PDB entry 8XZ9 | electron microscopy, 3.37 A resolution | chains A and B of the 5 polymer chains in the assembly

[Chain A]
Name: Processed angiotensin-converting enzyme 2
Source organism: Bos taurus
Reference sequence: Q58DD0 (ACE2_BOVIN); residues 19-614 here = UniProt positions 19-614
Sequence (596 residues; each row starts with the number of its first residue):
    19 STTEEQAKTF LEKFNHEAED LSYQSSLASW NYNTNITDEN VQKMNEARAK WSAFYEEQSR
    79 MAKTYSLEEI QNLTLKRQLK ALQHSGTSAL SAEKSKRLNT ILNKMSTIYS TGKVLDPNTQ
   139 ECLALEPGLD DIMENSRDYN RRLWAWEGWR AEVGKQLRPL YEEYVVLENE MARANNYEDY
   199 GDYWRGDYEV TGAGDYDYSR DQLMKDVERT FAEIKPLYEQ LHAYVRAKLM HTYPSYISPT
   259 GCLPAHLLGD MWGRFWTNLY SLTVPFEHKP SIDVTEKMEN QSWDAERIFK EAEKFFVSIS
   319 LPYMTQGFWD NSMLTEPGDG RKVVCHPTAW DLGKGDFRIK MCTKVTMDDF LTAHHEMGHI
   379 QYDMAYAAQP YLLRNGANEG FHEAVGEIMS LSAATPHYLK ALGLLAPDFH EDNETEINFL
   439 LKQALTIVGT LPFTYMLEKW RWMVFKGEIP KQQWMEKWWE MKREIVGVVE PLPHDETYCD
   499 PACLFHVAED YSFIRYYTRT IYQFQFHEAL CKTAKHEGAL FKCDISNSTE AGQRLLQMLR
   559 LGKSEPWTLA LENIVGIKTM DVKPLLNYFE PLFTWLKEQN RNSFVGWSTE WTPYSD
Disulfide bonds: C343-C360
Curated features (UniProtKB/Swiss-Prot):
  - active site: E374 (Proton acceptor), H504 (Proton donor)
  - binding site (chloride): R168, W476, K480
  - binding site (substrate): R272, H344, P345, Y514
  - binding site (Zn(2+)): H373, H377, E401
  - glycosylation (N-linked (GlcNAc...) asparagine): N53, N90, N298, N431, N545

[Chain B]
Name: Spike glycoprotein
Source organism: Severe acute respiratory syndrome coronavirus 2
Reference sequence: P0DTC2 (SPIKE_SARS2); residue numbers follow UniProt; this construct covers 28-210, 212-482, 484-1144
Sequence (1120 residues; each row starts with the number of its first residue; note: 2 numbers in that range are skipped by the numbering (no residue carries them; nothing is unmodelled there)):
    23 TTTQSYTNSF TRGVYYPDKV FRSSVLHLTQ DLFLPFFSNV TWFHAIHVSG TNGTKRFDNP
    83 VLPFNDGVYF ASTEKSNIIR GWIFGTTLDS KTQSLLIVNN ATNVFIKVCE FQFCNDPFLG
   143 VYYHKNNKSW MESEFGVYSS ANNCTFEYVS QPFLMDLEGK QGNFKNLREF VFKNIDGYFK
   203 IYSKHTPI
   212 IGRDFPQGFS ALEPLVDLPI GINITRFQTL LALNRSYLTP GDSSSGWTAG AADYYVGYLQ
   272 PRTFLLKYNE NGTITDAVDC ALDPLSETKC TLKSFTVEKG IYQTSNFRVQ PTESIVRFPN
   332 VTNLCPFHEV FNATRFASVY AWNRTRISNC VADYSVLYNF APFFAFKCYG VSPTKLNDLC
   392 FTNVYADSFV IKGNEVSQIA PGQTGNIADY NYKLPDDFTG CVIAWNSNKL DSKHSGNYDY
   452 WYRLFRKSKL KPFERDISTE IYQAGNKPCK G
   484 KGPNCYFPLQ SYGFRPTYGV GHQPYRVVVL SFELLHAPAT VCGPKKSTNL VKNKCVNFNF
   544 NGLTGTGVLT KSNKKFLPFQ QFGRDIVDTT DAVRDPQTLE ILDITPCSFG GVSVITPGTN
   604 TSNQVAVLYQ GVNCTEVSVA IHADQLTPTW RVYSTGSNVF QTRAGCLIGA EYVNNSYECD
   664 IPIGAGICAS YQTQTNSPRR ARSVASQSII AYTMSLGAEN SVAYSNNSIA IPTNFTISVT
   724 TEILPVSMTK TSVDCTMYIC GDSTECSNLL LQYGSFCTQL KRALTGIAVE QDKNTQEVFA
   784 QVKQIYKTPP IKYFGGFNFS QILPDPSKPS KRSPIEDLLF NKVTLADAGF IKQYGDCLGD
   844 IAARDLICAQ KFNGLTVLPP LLTDEMIAQY TSALLAGTIT SGWTFGAGPA LQIPFPMQMA
   904 YRFNGIGVTQ NVLYENQKLI ANQFNSAIGK IQDSLFSTPS ALGKLQDVVN HNAQALNTLV
   964 KQLSSKFGAI SSVLNDILSR LDPPEAEVQI DRLITGRLQS LQTYVTQQLI RAAEIRASAN
  1024 LAATKMSECV LGQSKRVDFC GKGYHLMSFP QSAPHGVVFL HVTYVPAQEK NFTTAPAICH
  1084 DGKAHFPREG VFVSNGTHWF VTQRNFYEPQ IITTDNTFVS GNCDVVIGIV NNTVYDPLQL
  1144 E
Not modelled in the structure: 69-79, 139-157, 247-262, 678-688
Disulfide bonds: C131-C166, C291-C301, C336-C361, C379-C432, C391-C525, C480-C488, C617-C649, C662-C671, C738-C760, C743-C749, C840-C851, C1032-C1043, C1082-C1126
Glycans and other covalent adducts: N-acetylglucosamine (NAG) linked to N234, N717, N801, N1098, N1134
Differences from the reference sequence: expression tag (23-27); conflict L50 (Ser in P0DTC2), F127 (Val in P0DTC2), G158 (Arg in P0DTC2), 22 further conflict positions vs the reference (P0DTC2) not listed; variant I212 (Leu in P0DTC2), G213 (Val in P0DTC2), H339 (Gly in P0DTC2), F371 (Ser in P0DTC2), P373 (Ser in P0DTC2), F375 (Ser in P0DTC2), A376 (Thr in P0DTC2), N405 (Asp in P0DTC2), S408 (Arg in P0DTC2), N417 (Lys in P0DTC2), K440 (Asn in P0DTC2), S446 (Gly in P0DTC2), K481 (Asn in P0DTC2), K484 (Glu in P0DTC2), P486 (Phe in P0DTC2), R498 (Gln in P0DTC2), Y501 (Asn in P0DTC2), G614 (Asp in P0DTC2), Y655 (His in P0DTC2), K764 (Asn in P0DTC2), Y796 (Asp in P0DTC2), H954 (Gln in P0DTC2), K969 (Asn in P0DTC2), P986 (Lys in P0DTC2), P987 (Val in P0DTC2)
Curated features (UniProtKB/Swiss-Prot):
  - region: N280 to C301 (Putative superantigen), N448, Y449, Y451, Y453 to F456 (Immunodominant HLA epitope recognized by the CD8+), P681 to A684 (Putative superantigen), S816 to Y837 (Fusion peptide 1), K835 to F855 (Fusion peptide 2)
  - site (Cleavage): R685, S686, R815, S816
  - glycosylation: N61 (N-linked (GlcNAc...) (hybrid) asparagine), N74 (N-linked (GlcNAc...) (complex) asparagine), N122 (N-linked (GlcNAc...) (hybrid) asparagine), N149 (N-linked (GlcNAc...) (complex) asparagine), N165 (N-linked (GlcNAc...) (complex) asparagine), N234 (N-linked (GlcNAc...) (high mannose) asparagine), N282 (N-linked (GlcNAc...) (complex) asparagine), T323 (O-linked (GalNAc) threonine), S325 (O-linked (HexNAc...) serine), N331 (N-linked (GlcNAc...) (complex) asparagine), N343 (N-linked (GlcNAc...) (complex) asparagine), N603 (N-linked (GlcNAc...) (hybrid) asparagine), N616 (N-linked (GlcNAc...) (complex) asparagine), N657 (N-linked (GlcNAc...) (complex) asparagine), T676 (O-linked (GlcNAc...) threonine), T678 (O-linked (GlcNAc...) threonine), N709 (N-linked (GlcNAc...) (high mannose) asparagine), N717 (N-linked (GlcNAc...) (hybrid) asparagine), N801 (N-linked (GlcNAc...) (hybrid) asparagine), N1074 (N-linked (GlcNAc...) (hybrid) asparagine) and 2 more in UniProt
  - natural variant: Q52 (Q52H: In strain: Omicron/EG.5.1), A67 (A67V: In strain: Eta/B.1.525, Omicron/BA.1), H69 to V70 (deletion: In strain: Alpha/B.1.1.7, Eta/B.1.525 and 5 more), G75 (G75V: In strain: Lambda/C.37), T76 (T76I: In strain: Lambda/C.37), D80 (D80A: In strain: Beta/B.1.351), V83 (V83A: In strain: Omicron/XBB.1.5, Omicron/EG.5.1), T95 (T95I: In strain: Iota/B.1.526, Mu/B.1.621 and 2 more), R102 (R102I: In strain: A23.1), D138 (D138Y: In strain: Gamma/P.1), G142 to Y145 (sequence variant, change not given here; In strain: Omicron/BA.1), G142 (G142D: In strain: Kappa/B.1.617.1, Omicron/BA.2 and 7 more), 69 further natural variant entries in UniProt
  - mutagenesis: H69 to V70 (Increased incorporation of cleaved spike into virions), N121 (N121Q: Partial loss of biliverdin affinity), R190 (R190K: Partial loss of biliverdin affinity), N234 (N234Q: Increased resistance to neutralizing antibodies), N331 (N331Q: Reduced viral infectivity), N343 (N343Q: Reduced viral infectivity), Y453 (Y453F: Decreased HLA binding to NF9 epitope. Increased binding affinity to human ACE2), A475 (A475V: Increased resistance to neutralizing antibodies), F490 (F490L: Increased resistance to neutralizing antibodies and human covalescent sera neutralization), Q493 (Q493N: Reduced host ACE2-binding affinity in vitro; Q493Y: Reduced host ACE2-binding affinity in vitro), H519 (H519P: Increased resistance to human covalescent sera neutralization), S673 (S673A: No effect on O-glycosylation by host GALNT1), 9 further mutagenesis entries in UniProt

[How chain A and chain B interact]
Pairs across the interface (32; chain A residue first):
  S19(A) with N477(B), hydrogen bond
  Q24(A) with A475(B); G476(B); N487(B); Y489(B), hydrogen bond (backbone-side chain)
  T27(A) with F456(B); Y473(B); Y489(B), hydrogen bond
  F28(A) with Y489(B), hydrogen bond (backbone-side chain)
  K31(A) with K484(B); Y489(B)
  H34(A) with Y453(B), hydrogen bond; L455(B); Q493(B)
  E35(A) with Q493(B); S494(B)
  D38(A) with S494(B), hydrogen bond; G496(B)
  Y41(A) with R498(B); T500(B), hydrogen bond; Y501(B)
  Q42(A) with R498(B), hydrogen bond
  Y83(A) with N487(B); Y489(B)
  N329(A) with T500(B)
  K352(A) with G496(B); Y501(B), hydrogen bond; G502(B); H505(B)
  G353(A) with G502(B)
  D354(A) with T500(B)
  R356(A) with T500(B)
Interface residues without a listed pair, chain A (21 interface residues in all): E30, E37, M79, T82, T323
Interface residues without a listed pair, chain B (21 interface residues in all): K403, G485, V503

[Overview]
The chain A/chain B interface involves 21 residues from each chain, with 9 hydrogen bonds. Polar pairs include
S19(A)-N477(B), Q24(A)-Y489(B) and T27(A)-Y489(B). N-acetylglucosamine is covalently linked to N234(B),
N717(B), N801(B), N1098(B) and N1134(B).
Here chain A is Processed angiotensin-converting enzyme 2 (Bos taurus) and chain B is Spike glycoprotein
(Severe acute respiratory syndrome coronavirus 2). Entry 8XZ9 (BA.2.86 Spike in complex with bovine ACE2
(bound 2 ACE2)) was determined by electron microscopy.
